PDB entry 6OCZ | X-ray diffraction, 2.65 A resolution | chains I and J of the 28 polymer chains in the assembly

== Chain I (and J) ==
Name: Proteasome subunit beta
Organism: Mycobacterium tuberculosis (strain ATCC 25618 / H37Rv)
Notes: EC 3.4.25.1; chain J of this document is another copy of the same molecule, construct and numbering; everything in this record applies to it too
UniProtKB: P9WHT9 (PSB_MYCTU); residues 1-234 here correspond to UniProt positions 58-291 (UniProt number = residue number + 57)
Chain sequence (234 residues; row label = number of the first residue in the row):
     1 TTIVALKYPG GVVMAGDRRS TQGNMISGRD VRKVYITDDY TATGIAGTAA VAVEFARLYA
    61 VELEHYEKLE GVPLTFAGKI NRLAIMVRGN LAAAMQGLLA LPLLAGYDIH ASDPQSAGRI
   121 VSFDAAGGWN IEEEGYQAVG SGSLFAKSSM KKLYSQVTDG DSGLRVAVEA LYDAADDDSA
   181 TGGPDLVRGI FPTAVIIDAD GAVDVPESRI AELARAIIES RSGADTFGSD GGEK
Disordered / not traced: 223-234
Swiss-Prot annotation at these positions:
  - active site: Thr-1 (Nucleophile)
  - site: Thr-1 (Covalent link with the inhibitor MLN-273)
Residues lining bound ligands:
  - dimethylformamide (DMF): Ala-77, Ile-80, Asn-81, Trp-129
  - M6Y (N-{(2S)-1-({(2S)-1-[(2,4-difluorobenzyl)amino]-1-oxopropan-2-yl}amino)-1,4-dioxo-4-[(2R)-2-phenylpyrrolidin-1-yl]butan-2-yl}-5-methyl-1,2-oxazole-3-carboxamide (non-preferred name)), molecule 1: Thr-1, Arg-19, Ser-20, Thr-21, Gln-22, Ser-27, Val-31, Arg-32, Lys-33, Tyr-35, Ile-45, Ala-46, Gly-47, Thr-48, Ala-49, Ala-52, Val-53, Leu-98
  - M6Y, molecule 2: Ser-122, Phe-123, Asp-124, Ala-125, Ala-126, Gly-128, Trp-129, Asn-130
From the paper describing this entry:
  - binding site for M6Y: Thr-21, Ser-27, Gly-47, Ala-49, Ala-50, Asp-124, Ala-125, Ala-126

== Chain I / chain J interface ==
Contacting residue pairs (12; chain I residue first):
  Met-25(I) / Leu-144(J)  hydrophobic
  Arg-29(I) / Glu-134(J)  salt bridge
  Asp-30(I) / Glu-133(J)
  Ala-50(I) / Ala-126(J)
  Ala-50(I) / Gly-127(J)
  Ala-50(I) / Gly-128(J)
  Val-51(I) / Arg-88(J)
  Glu-54(I) / Arg-88(J)  salt bridge
  Arg-57(I) / Asn-81(J)
  Leu-98(I) / Arg-88(J)
  Leu-98(I) / Leu-91(J)  hydrophobic
  Arg-188(I) / Glu-134(J)  salt bridge
Interface residues without a listed pair, chain I (12 interface residues in all): Ser-27, Thr-48, Val-53
Interface residues without a listed pair, chain J (14 interface residues in all): Asp-124, Trp-129, Asn-130, Glu-132, Lys-151

== Overview ==
The interface between chain I and chain J involves 12 residues on one side and 14 on the other; the contacts
include 3 salt bridges. Polar pairs include Arg-29(I)/Glu-134(J), Glu-54(I)/Arg-88(J) and
Arg-188(I)/Glu-134(J). Ligands of chain I: compound M6Y and dimethylformamide. From the paper: a binding site
for M6Y at Thr-21(I), Ser-27(I) and Gly-47(I) among others.
Both chains are Proteasome subunit beta (Mycobacterium tuberculosis (strain ATCC 25618 / H37Rv)). Entry 6OCZ
(Crystal Structure of Mycobacterium tuberculosis Proteasome in Complex with Phenylimidazole-based Inhibitor
A86) was determined by X-ray diffraction (same publication as 6OCW and 6ODE).
